Entry 8W09 (electron microscopy, 3.20 A resolution); this record covers chains A and K of the 12 polymer chains in the assembly.

# Chain A (and K)
Name: Integrase
Organism: Human immunodeficiency virus 1
Notes: chain K of this document is another copy of the same molecule, construct and numbering; everything in this record applies to it too
Reference sequence: Q9YUI7 (Q9YUI7_9HIV1); residue numbers follow UniProt; this construct covers 1-288
Chain sequence (292 residues; row label = number of the first residue in the row; numbers below 1 keep their minus sign (Gly-3 is residue -3)):
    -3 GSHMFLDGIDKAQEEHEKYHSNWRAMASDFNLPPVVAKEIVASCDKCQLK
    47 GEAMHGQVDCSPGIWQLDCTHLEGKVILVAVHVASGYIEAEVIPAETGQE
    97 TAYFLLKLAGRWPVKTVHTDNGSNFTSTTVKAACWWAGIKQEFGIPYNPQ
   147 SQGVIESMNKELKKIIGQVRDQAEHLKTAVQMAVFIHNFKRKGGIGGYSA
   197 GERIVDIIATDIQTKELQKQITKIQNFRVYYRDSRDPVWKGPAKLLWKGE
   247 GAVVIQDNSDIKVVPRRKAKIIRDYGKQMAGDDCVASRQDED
Not modelled in the structure: -3 to 0, 229-236, 269-288 (chain K: -3 to 1, 45-56, 140-148, 229-234, 271-288)
Construct notes: expression tag (-3 to 0); conflict Gly140 (Ser in Q9YUI7)
Ion coordination: Zn2+: His12, His16, Cys40, Cys43; Mg2+ site 1: Asp64, Asp116 (together with Dolutegravir); Mg2+ site 2: Asp64, Glu152 (together with Dolutegravir)
Residues lining bound ligands: Dolutegravir (DLU; (4R,12aS)-N-(2,4-difluorobenzyl)-7-hydroxy-4-methyl-6,8-dioxo-3,4,6,8,12,12a-hexahydro-2H-pyrido[1',2':4,5]pyrazino[2,1-b][1,3]oxazine-9-carboxamide): Asp64, Asp116, Gly118, Tyr143, Pro145, Gln146, Glu152

# How chain A and chain K interact
Contacting residue pairs (7; chain A residue first):
  Lys14(A) - Trp131(K)
  Lys14(A) - Trp132(K)
  Tyr15(A) - Trp132(K)  hydrogen bond (side chain-backbone)
  Tyr15(A) - Ala133(K)  hydrogen bond (side chain-backbone)
  Tyr15(A) - Gly134(K)
  Ser24(A) - Lys215(K)  hydrogen bond (backbone-side chain)
  Asn27(A) - Lys215(K)
Also at the interface, not in a pair above, chain A (5 interface residues in all): Asp25
Also at the interface, not in a pair above, chain K (6 interface residues in all): Thr218

# Overview
Chain A and chain K form an interface of 5 and 6 residues respectively, with 3 hydrogen bonds. Polar pairs
include Tyr15(A)-Trp132(K), Tyr15(A)-Ala133(K) and Ser24(A)-Lys215(K). Chain A binds Dolutegravir. The Zn2+
site is built by His12(A), His16(A), Cys40(A) and Cys43(A).
Both chains are Integrase (Human immunodeficiency virus 1). Entry 8W09 (HIV-1 wild-type intasome core) was
determined by electron microscopy together with 8W2R and 8W34 from the same study.
